Entry 8W0A (electron microscopy, 3.20 A resolution); this record covers chains C and D of the 4 polymer chains in the assembly.

# Chain C
Name: DNA polymerase theta
From: Homo sapiens
Notes: EC 2.7.7.7
Reference sequence: O75417 (DPOLQ_HUMAN); numbering as in UniProt (aligned over 1-894)
Chain sequence (894 residues; each row starts with the number of its first residue):
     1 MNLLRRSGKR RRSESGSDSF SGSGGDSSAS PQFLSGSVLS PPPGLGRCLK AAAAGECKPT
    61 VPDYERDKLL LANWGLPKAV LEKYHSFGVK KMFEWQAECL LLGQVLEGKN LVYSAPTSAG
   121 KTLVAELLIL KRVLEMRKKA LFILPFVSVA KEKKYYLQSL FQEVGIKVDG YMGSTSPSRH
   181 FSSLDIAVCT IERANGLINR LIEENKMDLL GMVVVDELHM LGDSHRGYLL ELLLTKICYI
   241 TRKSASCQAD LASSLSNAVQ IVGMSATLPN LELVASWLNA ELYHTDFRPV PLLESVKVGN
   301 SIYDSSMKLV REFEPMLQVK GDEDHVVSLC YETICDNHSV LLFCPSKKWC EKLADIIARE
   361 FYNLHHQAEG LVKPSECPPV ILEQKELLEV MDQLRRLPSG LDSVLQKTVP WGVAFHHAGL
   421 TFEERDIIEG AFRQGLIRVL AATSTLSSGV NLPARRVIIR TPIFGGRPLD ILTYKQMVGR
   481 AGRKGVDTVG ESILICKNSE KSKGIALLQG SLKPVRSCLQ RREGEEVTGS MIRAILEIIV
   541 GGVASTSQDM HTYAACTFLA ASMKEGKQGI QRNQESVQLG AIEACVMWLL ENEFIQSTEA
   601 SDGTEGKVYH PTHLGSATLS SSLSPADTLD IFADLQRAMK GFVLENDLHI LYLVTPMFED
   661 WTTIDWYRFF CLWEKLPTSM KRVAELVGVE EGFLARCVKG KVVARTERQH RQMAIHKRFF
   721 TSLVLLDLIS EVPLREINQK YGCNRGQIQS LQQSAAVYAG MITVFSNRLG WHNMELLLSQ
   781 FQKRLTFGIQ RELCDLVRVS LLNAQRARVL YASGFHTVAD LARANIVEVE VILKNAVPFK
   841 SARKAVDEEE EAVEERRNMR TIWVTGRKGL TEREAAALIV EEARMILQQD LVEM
Unresolved in the structure: 1-67, 245-256, 312-322, 366-382, 520-526, 564-579, 597-607, 698-708, 789-894
UniProt features mapped onto this chain:
  - motif: Asp216 to His219 (DEAH box)
  - binding site (ATP): Gln96, Ala115 to Thr122
  - mutagenesis: Lys121 (K121M: Abolished ATPase activity)

# Chain D
Molecule: 45-nt DNA strand
Sequence (45 nucleotides; numbered -29 to 15; the number before each row is that of its first residue; numbers below 1 keep their minus sign (DC-29 is residue -29)):
   -29 CCAACCGACC ACACCCACCA CCCTACCGCC TTTTTTTTTT TTTTT
Unresolved in the structure: -29 to 0, 8-15

# Chain C / chain D interface
Contacting residue pairs (44; chain C residue first):
  Phe146(C) with DT3(D), phosphate contact; DT4(D), phosphate contact
  Val147(C) with DT4(D), hydrogen bond to the phosphate
  Gly173(C) with DT5(D), hydrogen bond to the phosphate
  Ser174(C) with DT6(D), base contact
  Ser176(C) with DT6(D), base contact
  Thr190(C) with DT4(D), phosphate contact; DT5(D), hydrogen bond to the phosphate
  Glu192(C) with DT4(D), sugar contact; DT5(D), sugar contact; DT6(D), phosphate contact
  Arg193(C) with DT5(D), salt bridge to the phosphate; DT6(D), salt bridge to the phosphate
  Gly196(C) with DT6(D), phosphate contact
  Arg200(C) with DT6(D), salt bridge to the phosphate; DT7(D), salt bridge to the phosphate
  Arg226(C) with DT3(D), base contact; DT4(D), sugar contact
  Pro345(C) with DT1(D), sugar contact
  Ser346(C) with DT1(D), phosphate contact
  Lys347(C) with DT1(D), salt bridge to the phosphate
  His417(C) with DT2(D), phosphate contact
  Ala418(C) with DT2(D), hydrogen bond to the phosphate
  Thr443(C) with DT1(D), phosphate contact
  Ser444(C) with DT1(D), hydrogen bond to the base; DT2(D), sugar contact
  Thr445(C) with DT2(D), phosphate contact
  Ser620(C) with DT6(D), phosphate contact; DT7(D), phosphate contact
  Ser621(C) with DT6(D), sugar contact
  Ser622(C) with DT5(D), phosphate contact; DT6(D), hydrogen bond to the phosphate
  Glu659(C) with DT3(D), base contact; DT4(D), base contact
  Val757(C) with DT5(D), base contact; DT6(D), base contact
  Gly760(C) with DT6(D), sugar contact; DT7(D), phosphate contact
  Met761(C) with DT5(D), sugar contact; DT6(D), base contact
  Thr763(C) with DT7(D), phosphate contact
  Val764(C) with DT6(D), phosphate contact; DT7(D), phosphate contact
  Arg768(C) with DT7(D), salt bridge to the phosphate
Also at the interface, not in a pair above, chain C (34 interface residues in all): Pro145, Tyr171, Met172, Gly419, Ser754

# Overview
Chain C and chain D form an interface of 34 and 7 residues respectively; the contacts include 6 hydrogen bonds
and 6 salt bridges. Polar pairs include Ser444(C)-DT1(D), Val147(C)-DT4(D) and Gly173(C)-DT5(D). UniProt lists
9 ATP-binding residues and one mutagenesis site on chain C.
Chain C is DNA polymerase theta (Homo sapiens) and chain D is a 45-nt DNA strand; the structure, Human DNA
polymerase theta helicase domain in complex with ssDNA, dimer form, was determined by electron microscopy,
deposited together with 9ASJ, 9ASK, 9ASL and 9C5Q.
